PDB entry 4PMW | X-ray diffraction, 2.95 A resolution | chains A and C

# Chain A
Protein: DIS3-like exonuclease 2
Organism: Mus musculus
Notes: EC 3.1.13.-
Reference sequence: Q8CI75 (DI3L2_MOUSE); residue numbers follow UniProt; this construct covers 37-118, 169-856
Sequence (770 residues; each row starts with the number of its first residue; note: 50 numbers in that range are skipped by the numbering (no residue carries them; nothing is unmodelled there)):
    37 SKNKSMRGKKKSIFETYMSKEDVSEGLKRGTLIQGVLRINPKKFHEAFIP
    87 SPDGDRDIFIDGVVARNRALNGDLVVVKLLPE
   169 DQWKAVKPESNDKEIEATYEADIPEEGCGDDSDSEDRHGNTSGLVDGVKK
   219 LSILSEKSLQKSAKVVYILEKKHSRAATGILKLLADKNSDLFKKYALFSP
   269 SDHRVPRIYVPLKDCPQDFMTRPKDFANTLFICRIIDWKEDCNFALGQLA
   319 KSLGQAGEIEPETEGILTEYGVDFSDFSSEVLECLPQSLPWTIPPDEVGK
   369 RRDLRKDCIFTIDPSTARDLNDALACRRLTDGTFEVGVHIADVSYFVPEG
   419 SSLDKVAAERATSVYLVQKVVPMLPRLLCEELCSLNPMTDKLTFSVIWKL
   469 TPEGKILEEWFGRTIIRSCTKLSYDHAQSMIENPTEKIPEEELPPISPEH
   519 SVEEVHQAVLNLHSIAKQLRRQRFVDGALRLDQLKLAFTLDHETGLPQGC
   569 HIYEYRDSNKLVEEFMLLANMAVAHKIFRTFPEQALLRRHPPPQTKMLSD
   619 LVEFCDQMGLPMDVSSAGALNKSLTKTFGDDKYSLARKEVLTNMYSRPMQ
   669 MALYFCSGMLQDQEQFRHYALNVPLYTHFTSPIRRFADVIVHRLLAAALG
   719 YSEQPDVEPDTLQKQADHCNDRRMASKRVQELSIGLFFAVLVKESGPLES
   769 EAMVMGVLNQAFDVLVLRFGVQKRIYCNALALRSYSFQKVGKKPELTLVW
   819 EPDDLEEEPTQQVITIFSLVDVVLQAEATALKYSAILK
Not modelled in the structure: 37-48, 169-228, 252-258
Differences from the reference sequence: engineered mutation Asn-389 (Asp in Q8CI75)
From the paper describing this entry:
  - mutagenesis - D389N: abolished catalytic activity on oligoU
  - mutagenesis - D389N: unchanged binding to RNA
  - binding site for U-u-u-u-u-u-u-u-u-u-u-u-u-u (chain C): Arg-74, Pro-77, Lys-78, Phe-80, Phe-84, Asp-93, His-271, Arg-275, Leu-549, Asp-550, Gln-551, Lys-553, Gln-612, Met-615, Asn-661, Asn-777, Gln-778, Ala-779, Gln-790, Arg-792, Tyr-794, Asn-796
  - mutagenesis - R74A/Q612A, R275A, Q778A, Q790A, N796E: decreased catalytic activity
  - mutagenesis - N796A: unchanged catalytic activity
  - mutagenesis - N777A: increased catalytic activity
  - contacts within the chain: Asp-91/Thr-613, Lys-240/Asp-739, Ser-242/Glu-337, Lys-319/Glu-332

# Chain C
Molecule: U-u-u-u-u-u-u-u-u-u-u-u-u-u
Sequence (14 nucleotides; row label = number of the first residue in the row):
     1 UUUUUUUUUUUUUU

# Chain A / chain C interface
Contacting residue pairs - 98 pairs, chain A then chain C:
  Arg-74(A) / U6(C)  hydrogen bond to the base
  Arg-74(A) / U7(C)  hydrogen bond to the sugar
  Arg-74(A) / U8(C)  salt bridge to the phosphate
  Asn-76(A) / U6(C)  sugar contact
  Pro-77(A) / U2(C)  hydrogen bond to the base
  Pro-77(A) / U7(C)  phosphate contact
  Lys-78(A) / U2(C)  base contact
  Lys-78(A) / U4(C)  salt bridge to the phosphate
  Lys-78(A) / U5(C)  salt bridge to the phosphate
  Lys-79(A) / U2(C)  base contact
  Lys-79(A) / U5(C)  hydrogen bond to the sugar
  Phe-80(A) / U1(C)  stacking on the base
  Phe-80(A) / U2(C)  hydrogen bond to the base
  Glu-82(A) / U5(C)  base contact
  Phe-84(A) / U6(C)  stacking on the base
  Asp-93(A) / U6(C)  hydrogen bond to the base
  Asp-93(A) / U7(C)  hydrogen bond to the base
  Ser-267(A) / U1(C)  phosphate contact
  His-271(A) / U1(C)  hydrogen bond to the base
  His-271(A) / U2(C)  stacking on the base
  Val-273(A) / U1(C)  base contact
  Pro-274(A) / U1(C)  base contact
  Arg-275(A) / U1(C)  hydrogen bond to the sugar
  Ile-380(A) / U13(C)  sugar contact
  Asp-381(A) / U13(C)  hydrogen bond to the sugar
  Asp-381(A) / U14(C)  phosphate contact
  Pro-382(A) / U13(C)  sugar contact
  Ala-385(A) / U14(C)  phosphate contact
  Arg-386(A) / U14(C)  hydrogen bond to the phosphate
  Asp-387(A) / U14(C)  phosphate contact
  Leu-388(A) / U14(C)  phosphate contact
  Asn-389(A) / U14(C)  hydrogen bond to the phosphate
  Asp-390(A) / U13(C)  phosphate contact
  Asp-390(A) / U14(C)  phosphate contact
  Tyr-433(A) / U14(C)  stacking on the base
  Tyr-492(A) / U13(C)  hydrogen bond to the sugar
  Leu-549(A) / U9(C)  hydrogen bond to the base
  Leu-549(A) / U10(C)  hydrogen bond to the base
  Asp-550(A) / U10(C)  hydrogen bond to the base
  Asp-550(A) / U11(C)  base contact
  Gln-551(A) / U8(C)  hydrogen bond to the base
  Gln-551(A) / U9(C)  hydrogen bond to the base
  Lys-553(A) / U11(C)  hydrogen bond to the base
  Lys-553(A) / U12(C)  hydrogen bond to the base
  Tyr-573(A) / U12(C)  hydrogen bond to the base
  Val-580(A) / U12(C)  sugar contact
  Glu-581(A) / U11(C)  hydrogen bond to the sugar
  Glu-581(A) / U12(C)  sugar contact
  Met-584(A) / U12(C)  phosphate contact
  Met-584(A) / U13(C)  phosphate contact
  Leu-585(A) / U11(C)  sugar contact
  Asn-588(A) / U12(C)  phosphate contact
  Arg-606(A) / U11(C)  salt bridge to the phosphate
  His-608(A) / U9(C)  sugar contact
  His-608(A) / U10(C)  sugar contact
  Gln-612(A) / U7(C)  hydrogen bond to the base
  Met-615(A) / U7(C)  sugar contact
  Asn-661(A) / U8(C)  base contact
  Ser-664(A) / U8(C)  sugar contact
  Ser-664(A) / U9(C)  base contact
  Arg-665(A) / U6(C)  salt bridge to the phosphate
  Arg-665(A) / U7(C)  hydrogen bond to the sugar
  Arg-665(A) / U8(C)  base contact
  Met-667(A) / U9(C)  sugar contact
  Gln-668(A) / U9(C)  hydrogen bond to the sugar
  Gln-668(A) / U10(C)  sugar contact
  Met-669(A) / U9(C)  phosphate contact
  Met-669(A) / U10(C)  phosphate contact
  Ala-670(A) / U10(C)  hydrogen bond to the phosphate
  Ala-670(A) / U11(C)  phosphate contact
  His-686(A) / U10(C)  hydrogen bond to the phosphate
  His-686(A) / U11(C)  salt bridge to the phosphate
  Ala-688(A) / U10(C)  sugar contact
  Tyr-694(A) / U11(C)  hydrogen bond to the phosphate
  Tyr-694(A) / U12(C)  hydrogen bond to the phosphate
  His-696(A) / U12(C)  salt bridge to the phosphate
  Thr-698(A) / U13(C)  hydrogen bond to the phosphate
  Ser-699(A) / U13(C)  hydrogen bond to the phosphate
  Ser-699(A) / U14(C)  phosphate contact
  Arg-702(A) / U13(C)  salt bridge to the phosphate
  Arg-702(A) / U14(C)  salt bridge to the phosphate
  Arg-741(A) / U10(C)  salt bridge to the phosphate
  Arg-741(A) / U11(C)  salt bridge to the phosphate
  Lys-745(A) / U9(C)  salt bridge to the phosphate
  Lys-745(A) / U10(C)  salt bridge to the phosphate
  Arg-746(A) / U8(C)  salt bridge to the phosphate
  Arg-746(A) / U9(C)  salt bridge to the phosphate
  Glu-749(A) / U9(C)  phosphate contact
  Leu-776(A) / U4(C)  base contact
  Asn-777(A) / U4(C)  hydrogen bond to the base
  Gln-778(A) / U4(C)  hydrogen bond to the base
  Ala-779(A) / U4(C)  hydrogen bond to the base
  Gln-790(A) / U8(C)  base contact
  Arg-792(A) / U4(C)  salt bridge to the phosphate
  Arg-792(A) / U5(C)  salt bridge to the phosphate
  Tyr-794(A) / U3(C)  stacking on the base
  Tyr-794(A) / U4(C)  hydrogen bond to the phosphate
  Asn-796(A) / U3(C)  hydrogen bond to the base
Other interface residues (no listed pair), chain A (75 interface residues in all): Leu-265, Thr-384, Leu-547, Arg-548, Leu-689, Arg-703, Met-742, Gln-748, Met-773, Ala-797

# In short
75 residues of chain A and 14 residues of chain C are in contact, with 36 hydrogen bonds, 17 salt bridges and
5 aromatic stacking contacts. Polar contacts include Arg-74(A)/U6(C), Pro-77(A)/U2(C) and Phe-80(A)/U2(C). The
paper reports a binding site for U-u-u-u-u-u-u-u-u-u-u-u-u-u (chain C) at Arg-74(A), Pro-77(A) and Lys-78(A)
among others; R74A/Q612A, R275A and Q778A of chain A, among others, reduce catalytic activity; 8 substitutions
were tested in all.
Here chain A is DIS3-like exonuclease 2 (Mus musculus) and chain C is U-u-u-u-u-u-u-u-u-u-u-u-u-u. Entry 4PMW
(Structure of mouse Dis3L2 in complex with oligoU RNA substrate) was determined by X-ray diffraction.
